9CAB - chains A and Z of the 20 polymer chains in the assembly; structure by electron microscopy, 3.94 A resolution.

== Chain A ==
Protein: Helicase SRCAP
From: Homo sapiens
Notes: EC 3.6.4.-
UniProtKB: Q6ZRS2 (SRCAP_HUMAN); numbering as in UniProt (aligned over 1-3230)
Chain sequence (3230 residues; each row starts with the number of its first residue):
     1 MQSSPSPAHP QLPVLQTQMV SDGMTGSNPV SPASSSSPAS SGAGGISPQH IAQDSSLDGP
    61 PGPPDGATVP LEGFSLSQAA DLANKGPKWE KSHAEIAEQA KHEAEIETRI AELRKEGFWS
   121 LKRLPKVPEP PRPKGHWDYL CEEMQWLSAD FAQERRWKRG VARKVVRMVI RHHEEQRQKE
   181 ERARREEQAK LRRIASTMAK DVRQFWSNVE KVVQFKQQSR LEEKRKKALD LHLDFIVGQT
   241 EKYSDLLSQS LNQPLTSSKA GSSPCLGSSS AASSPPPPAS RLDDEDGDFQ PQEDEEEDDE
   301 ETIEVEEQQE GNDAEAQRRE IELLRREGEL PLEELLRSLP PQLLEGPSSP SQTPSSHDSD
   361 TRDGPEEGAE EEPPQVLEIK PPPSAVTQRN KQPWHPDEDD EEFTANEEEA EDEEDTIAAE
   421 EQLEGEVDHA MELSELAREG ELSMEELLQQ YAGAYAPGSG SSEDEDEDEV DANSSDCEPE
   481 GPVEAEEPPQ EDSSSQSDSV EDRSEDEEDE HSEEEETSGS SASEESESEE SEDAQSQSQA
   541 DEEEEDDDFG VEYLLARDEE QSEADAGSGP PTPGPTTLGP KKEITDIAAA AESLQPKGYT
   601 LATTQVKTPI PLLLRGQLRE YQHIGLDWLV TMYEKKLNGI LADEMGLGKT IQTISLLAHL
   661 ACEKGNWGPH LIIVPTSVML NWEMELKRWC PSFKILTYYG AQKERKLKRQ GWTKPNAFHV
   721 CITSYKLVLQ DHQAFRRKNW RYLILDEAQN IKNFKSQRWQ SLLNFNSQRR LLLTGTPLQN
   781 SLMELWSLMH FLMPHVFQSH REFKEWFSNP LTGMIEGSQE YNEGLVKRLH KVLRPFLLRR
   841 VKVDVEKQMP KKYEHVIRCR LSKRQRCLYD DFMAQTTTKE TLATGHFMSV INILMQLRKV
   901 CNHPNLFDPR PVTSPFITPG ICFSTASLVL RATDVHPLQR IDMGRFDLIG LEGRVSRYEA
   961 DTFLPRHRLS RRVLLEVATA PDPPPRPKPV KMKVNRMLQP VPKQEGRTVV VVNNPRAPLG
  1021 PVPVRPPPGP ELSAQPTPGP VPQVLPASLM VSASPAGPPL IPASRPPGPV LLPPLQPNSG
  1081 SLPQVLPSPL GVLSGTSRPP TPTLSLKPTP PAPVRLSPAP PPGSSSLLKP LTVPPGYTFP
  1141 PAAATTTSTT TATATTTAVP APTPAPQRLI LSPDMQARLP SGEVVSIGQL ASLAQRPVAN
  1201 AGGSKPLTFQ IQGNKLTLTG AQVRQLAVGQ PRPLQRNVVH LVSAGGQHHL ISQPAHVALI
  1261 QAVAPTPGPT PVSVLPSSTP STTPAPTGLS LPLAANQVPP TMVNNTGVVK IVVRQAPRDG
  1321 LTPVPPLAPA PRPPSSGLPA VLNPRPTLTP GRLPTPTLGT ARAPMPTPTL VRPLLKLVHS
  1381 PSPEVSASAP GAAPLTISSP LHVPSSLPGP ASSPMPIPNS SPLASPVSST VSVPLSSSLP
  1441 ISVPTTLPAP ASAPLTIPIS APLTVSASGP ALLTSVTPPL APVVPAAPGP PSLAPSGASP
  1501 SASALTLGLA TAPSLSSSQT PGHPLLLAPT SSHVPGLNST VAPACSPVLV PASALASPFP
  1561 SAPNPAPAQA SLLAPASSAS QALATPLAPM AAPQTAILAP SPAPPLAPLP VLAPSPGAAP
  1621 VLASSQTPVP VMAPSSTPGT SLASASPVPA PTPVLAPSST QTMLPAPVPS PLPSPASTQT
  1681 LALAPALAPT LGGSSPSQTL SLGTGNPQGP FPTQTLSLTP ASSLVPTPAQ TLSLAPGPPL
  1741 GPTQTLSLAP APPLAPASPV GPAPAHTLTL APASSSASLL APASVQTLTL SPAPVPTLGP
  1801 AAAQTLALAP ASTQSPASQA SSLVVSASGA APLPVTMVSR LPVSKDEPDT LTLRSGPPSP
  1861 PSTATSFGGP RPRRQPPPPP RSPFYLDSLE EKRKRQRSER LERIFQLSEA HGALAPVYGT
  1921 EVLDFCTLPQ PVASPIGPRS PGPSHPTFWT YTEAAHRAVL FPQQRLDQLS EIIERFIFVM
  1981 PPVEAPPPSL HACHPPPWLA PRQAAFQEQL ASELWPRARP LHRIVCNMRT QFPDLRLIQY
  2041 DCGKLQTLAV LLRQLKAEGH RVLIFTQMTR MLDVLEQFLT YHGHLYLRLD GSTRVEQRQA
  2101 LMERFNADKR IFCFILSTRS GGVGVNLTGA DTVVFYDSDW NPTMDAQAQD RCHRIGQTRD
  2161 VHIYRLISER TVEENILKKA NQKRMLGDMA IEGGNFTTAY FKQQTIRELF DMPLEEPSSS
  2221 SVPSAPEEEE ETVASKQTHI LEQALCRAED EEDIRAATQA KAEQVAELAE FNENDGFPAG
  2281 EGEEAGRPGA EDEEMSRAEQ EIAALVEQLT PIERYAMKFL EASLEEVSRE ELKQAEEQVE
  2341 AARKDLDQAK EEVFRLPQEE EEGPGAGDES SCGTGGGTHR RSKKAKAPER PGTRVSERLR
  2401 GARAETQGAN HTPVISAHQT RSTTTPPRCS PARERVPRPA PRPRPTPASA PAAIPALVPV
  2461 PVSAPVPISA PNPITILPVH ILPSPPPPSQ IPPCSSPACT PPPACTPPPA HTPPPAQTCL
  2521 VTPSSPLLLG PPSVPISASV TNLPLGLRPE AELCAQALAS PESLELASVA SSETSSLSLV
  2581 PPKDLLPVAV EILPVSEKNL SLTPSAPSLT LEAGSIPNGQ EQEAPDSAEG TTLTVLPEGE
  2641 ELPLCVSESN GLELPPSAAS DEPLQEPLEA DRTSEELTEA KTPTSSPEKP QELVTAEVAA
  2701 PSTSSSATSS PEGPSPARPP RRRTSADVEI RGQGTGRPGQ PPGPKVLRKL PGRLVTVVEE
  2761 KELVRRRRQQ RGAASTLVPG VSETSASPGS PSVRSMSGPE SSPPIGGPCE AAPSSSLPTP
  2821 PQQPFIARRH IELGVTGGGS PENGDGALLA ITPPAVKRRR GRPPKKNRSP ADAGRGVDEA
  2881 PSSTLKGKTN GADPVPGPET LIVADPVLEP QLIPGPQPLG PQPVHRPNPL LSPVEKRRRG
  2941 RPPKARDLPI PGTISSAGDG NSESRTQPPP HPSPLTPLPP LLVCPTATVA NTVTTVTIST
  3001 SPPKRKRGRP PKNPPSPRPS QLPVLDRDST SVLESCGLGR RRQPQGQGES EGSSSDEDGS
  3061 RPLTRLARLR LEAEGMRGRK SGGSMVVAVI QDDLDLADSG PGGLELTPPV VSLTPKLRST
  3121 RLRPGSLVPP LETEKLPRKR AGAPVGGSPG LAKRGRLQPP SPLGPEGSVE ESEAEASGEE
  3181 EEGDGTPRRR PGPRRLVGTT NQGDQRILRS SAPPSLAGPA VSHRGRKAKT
Not modelled in the structure: 1-603, 879-886, 993-1881, 2204-3230
Ligand contacts: ATP-gamma-S (AGS; phosphothiophosphoric acid-adenylate ester): Gln617, Leu618, Arg619, Gln622, Glu644, Met645, Gly646, Leu647, Gly648, Lys649, Thr650, Ile651, Glu685, Trp689, Glu747, Val2123
Swiss-Prot annotation at these positions:
  - DNA-binding region: Lys2857 to Ser2869 (A.T hook 1), Lys2936 to Leu2948 (A.T hook 2), Lys3004 to Ser3016 (A.T hook 3)
  - binding site (ATP): Asp643 to Thr650
  - modified residue: Ser1172 (Phosphoserine)

== Chain Z ==
Molecule: 285-nt DNA strand
Sequence (285 nucleotides; row label = number of the first residue in the row; numbers below 1 keep their minus sign (DG-105 is residue -105)):
  -105 GCCAGTGAAT TCGAGCTCGG TACCCGGGGA TCACAGGATG TACATATCTG ACAGCTGCCT
   -45 GGAGACTAGG GAGTAATCCC CTTGGCGGTT AAAACGCGGG GGACAGCGCG TAGCTGCGTT
    15 TAAGCGGTGC TAGAGCTGTC TACGACCAAT TGAGCGGCCT GCGCACCGGG ATTCTCCAGC
    75 AGGGCTTCCC ACGTGCGCAG CAGGACGCAG CGCTGCCTGA AACTCGCGCC GCGAGGAGAG
   135 GGAGGACGAA CGCGCCCCCA CCCCCTTATA TAGGCGCCCT TCGAT
Not modelled in the structure: -105 to -77, 93-179

== Chain A / chain Z interface ==
Residue-residue contacts - 18 pairs, chain A then chain Z:
  Arg737(A) with DG0(Z), base contact
  Lys752(A) with DC82(Z), salt bridge to the phosphate; DC83(Z), salt bridge to the phosphate
  Asn753(A) with DC82(Z), hydrogen bond to the phosphate
  Ser756(A) with DT81(Z), phosphate contact
  Gln757(A) with DT80(Z), sugar contact; DT81(Z), hydrogen bond to the phosphate
  Arg758(A) with DT81(Z), hydrogen bond to the phosphate
  Asn780(A) with DC83(Z), phosphate contact
  Val890(A) with DA85(Z), sugar contact
  Ile891(A) with DC84(Z), sugar contact; DA85(Z), base contact
  Arg2119(A) with DC82(Z), hydrogen bond to the phosphate; DC83(Z), salt bridge to the phosphate
  Trp2140(A) with DC83(Z), sugar contact; DC84(Z), sugar contact
  Asn2141(A) with DC83(Z), hydrogen bond to the phosphate
  Lys2183(A) with DC84(Z), salt bridge to the phosphate
Other interface residues (no listed pair), chain A (18 interface residues in all): Leu729, Leu894, Arg2094, Asp2139, Lys2179
Other interface residues (no listed pair), chain Z (10 interface residues in all): DC1, DA75, DC86

== Summary ==
The interface between chain A and chain Z involves 18 residues on one side and 10 on the other; the contacts
include 5 hydrogen bonds and 4 salt bridges. Polar contacts include Asn753(A)-DC82(Z), Gln757(A)-DT81(Z) and
Arg758(A)-DT81(Z). Bound to chain A: ATP-gamma-S.
Chain A is Helicase SRCAP (Homo sapiens) and chain Z is a 285-nt DNA strand; the structure, Cryo-EM structure
of human SRCAP-nucleosome complex in the encounter state (composite structure), was determined by electron
microscopy.
